7KZP - chains M and Q of the 14 polymer chains in the assembly; structure by electron microscopy, 3.10 A resolution.

[Chain M]
Protein: E3 ubiquitin-protein ligase FANCL
Organism: Homo sapiens
Notes: EC 2.3.2.27
UniProtKB: Q9NW38 (FANCL_HUMAN); residue numbers follow UniProt; this construct covers 1-375
Sequence (394 residues; numbered -18 to 375; the number before each row is that of its first residue; numbers below 1 keep their minus sign (Met-18 is residue -18)):
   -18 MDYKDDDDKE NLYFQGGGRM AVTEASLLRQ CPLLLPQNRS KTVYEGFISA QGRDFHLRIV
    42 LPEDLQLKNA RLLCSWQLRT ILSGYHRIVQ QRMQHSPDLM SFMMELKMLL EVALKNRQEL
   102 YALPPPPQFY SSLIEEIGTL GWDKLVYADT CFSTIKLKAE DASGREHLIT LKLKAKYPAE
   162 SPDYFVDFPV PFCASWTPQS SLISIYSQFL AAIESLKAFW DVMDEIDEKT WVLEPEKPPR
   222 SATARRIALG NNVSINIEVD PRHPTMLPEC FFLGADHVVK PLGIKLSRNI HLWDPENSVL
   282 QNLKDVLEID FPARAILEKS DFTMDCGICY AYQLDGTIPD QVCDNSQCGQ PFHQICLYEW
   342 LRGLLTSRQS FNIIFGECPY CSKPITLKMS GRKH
Not modelled in the structure: -18 to 0, 297-375
Construct notes: initiating methionine (-18); expression tag (-17 to 0)
Curated features (UniProtKB/Swiss-Prot):
  - zinc finger: Cys307 to Ser363 (RING-type)
  - binding site (Zn(2+)): Cys307, Cys310, Cys324, Cys329, His334, Cys337, Cys359, Cys362
  - modified residue: Ala2 (N-acetylalanine)
  - mutagenesis: Val127 to Tyr128 (No effect on interaction with FANCI and FANCD2), Leu149 (L149A: No effect on interaction with FANCI and FANCD2; when associated with A-166), Tyr158 to Pro159 (Abolishes UBE2T charging), Phe166 (F166A: Does not affect interaction with FANCI and FANCD2; when associated with A-149), Trp212 to Leu214 (Impairs interaction with FANCI and FANCD2), Leu248 (L248A: Impairs interaction with FANCI and FANCD2; when associated with A-252, A-254 and A-265), Phe252 (F252A: Impairs interaction with FANCI and FANCD2; when associated with A-248, A-254 and A-265), Leu254 (L254A: Impairs interaction with FANCI and FANCD2; when associated with A-248, A-252 and A-265), Ile265 (I265A: Impairs interaction with FANCI and FANCD2; when associated with A-248, A-252 and A-254), Cys307 (C307A: Abolishes ubiquitin ligase activity), Ile309 (I309A: Loss of interaction with UBE2T), Cys310 (C310A: Abolishes ubiquitin ligase activity), 3 further mutagenesis entries in UniProt

[Chain Q]
Protein: Fanconi anemia core complex-associated protein 100
Organism: Homo sapiens
UniProtKB: Q0VG06 (FP100_HUMAN); residues 1-881 here = UniProt positions 1-881
Sequence (906 residues; row label = number of the first residue in the row; numbers below 1 keep their minus sign (Met-24 is residue -24)):
   -24 MDYKDHDGDY KDHDIDYKDD DDKGSMAGAA PRVRYLAGFC CPLGGLAAGK PRVLCHEAEV
    36 FLSTGSELVY VYDQEGGLLT AAFRFPDQVW HLELLAPRRL LYALCARRGL YCLSLDHPGR
    96 SRSTSQDDRD SEDGDQPSPV IPVDPDACIL PDAALCAFTL LDSVLVTLVQ GPARWKMQLF
   156 EQPCPGEDPR PGGQIGEVEL SSYTPPAGVP GKPAAPHFLP VLCSVSPSGS RVPHDLLGGS
   216 GGFTLEDALF GLLFGADATL LQSPVVLCGL PDGQLCCVIL KALVTSRSAP GDPNALVKIL
   276 HHLEEPVIFI GALKTEPQAA EAAENFLPDE DVHCDCLVAF GHHGRMLAIK ASWDESGKLV
   336 PELREYCLPG PVLCAACGGG GRVYHSTPSD LCVVDLSRGS TPLGPEQPEE GPGGLPPMLC
   396 PASLNICSVV SLSASPRTHE GGTKLLALSA KGRLMTCSLD LDSEMPGPAR MTTESAGQKI
   456 KELLSGIGNI SERVSFLKKA VDQRNKALTS LNEAMNVSCA LLSSGTGPRP ISCTTSTTWS
   516 RLQTQDVLMA TCVLENSSSF SLDQGWTLCI QVLTSSCALD LDSACSAITY TIPVDQLGPG
   576 ARREVTLPLG PGENGGLDLP VTVSCTLFYS LREVVGGALA PSDSEDPFLD ECPSDVLPEQ
   636 EGVCLPLSRH TVDMLQCLRF PGLAPPHTRA PSPLGPTRDP VATFLETCRE PGSQPAGPAS
   696 LRAEYLPPSV ASIKVSAELL RAALKDGHSG VPLCCATLQW LLAENAAVDV VRARALSSIQ
   756 GVAPDGANVH LIVREVAMTD LCPAGPIQAV EIQVESSSLA DICRAHHAVV GRMQTMVTEQ
   816 ATQGSSAPDL RVQYLRQIHA NHETLLREVQ TLRDRLCTED EASSCATAQR LLQVYRQLRH
   876 PSLILL
Not modelled in the structure: -24 to 4, 94-112, 183-190, 206-216, 261-270, 294-302, 374-382, 409-415, 436-448, 613-634, 686-700
Construct notes: initiating methionine (-24); expression tag (-23 to 0)
Curated features (UniProtKB/Swiss-Prot):
  - modified residue: Ser667 (Phosphoserine)

[Interface between chain M and chain Q]
Residue-residue contacts - 37 pairs, chain M then chain Q:
  Glu5(M) with Asn491(Q), hydrogen bond (backbone-side chain); Ser534(Q), hydrogen bond; Phe535(Q)
  Ala6(M) with Ser534(Q)
  Leu9(M) with Asn487(Q); Asn491(Q)
  Arg10(M) with Glu488(Q), salt bridge
  Pro13(M) with Thr484(Q); Asn487(Q)
  Leu14(M) with Asn480(Q); Leu483(Q), hydrophobic; Thr484(Q)
  Leu15(M) with Asn487(Q), hydrogen bond (backbone-side chain)
  Leu16(M) with Leu483(Q), hydrophobic; Leu486(Q), hydrophobic; Asn487(Q); Met490(Q), hydrophobic
  Pro17(M) with Asn487(Q); Met490(Q); Asn491(Q)
  Asn19(M) with Cys494(Q)
  Arg20(M) with Cys494(Q); Leu497(Q), hydrogen bond (side chain-backbone); Ser498(Q)
  Lys22(M) with Asn491(Q)
  Asp35(M) with Asn480(Q)
  Trp57(M) with Leu275(Q); His276(Q); His277(Q), hydrogen bond
  Thr61(M) with His276(Q)
  Arg98(M) with Glu337(Q), salt bridge
  Glu100(M) with Pro383(Q); Gly386(Q)
  Leu101(M) with Arg339(Q)
  Pro107(M) with Val469(Q), hydrophobic
  Pro108(M) with Ser466(Q)
  Ile115(M) with Leu459(Q), hydrophobic
Interface residues without a listed pair, chain M (28 interface residues in all): Met1, Cys12, Gln18, Phe28, Asn97, Trp123, Cys132
Interface residues without a listed pair, chain Q (31 interface residues in all): Ile274, Glu279, Glu330, Val335, Leu338, Gly389, Ile455, Ser533

[Summary]
28 residues of chain M face 31 of chain Q across their interface, with 5 hydrogen bonds and 2 salt bridges.
Polar pairs include Arg10(M)-Glu488(Q), Arg98(M)-Glu337(Q) and Glu5(M)-Asn491(Q). UniProt lists 8 Zn2+-binding
residues and 19 mutagenesis sites on chain M.
Chain M is E3 ubiquitin-protein ligase FANCL and chain Q is Fanconi anemia core complex-associated protein
100, both from Homo sapiens; the structure, Structure of the human Fanconi anaemia Core complex, was
determined by electron microscopy, deposited together with 7KZQ, 7KZR, 7KZS, 7KZT and 7KZV.
